Entry 6OR1 (X-ray diffraction, 2.17 A resolution); this record covers chains A and C.

== Chain A ==
Name: Nuclear receptor subfamily 5 group A member 2
From: Homo sapiens
UniProtKB: O00482 (NR5A2_HUMAN); numbering as in UniProt (aligned over 299-541)
Chain sequence (245 residues; numbered 297 to 541; the number before each row is that of its first residue):
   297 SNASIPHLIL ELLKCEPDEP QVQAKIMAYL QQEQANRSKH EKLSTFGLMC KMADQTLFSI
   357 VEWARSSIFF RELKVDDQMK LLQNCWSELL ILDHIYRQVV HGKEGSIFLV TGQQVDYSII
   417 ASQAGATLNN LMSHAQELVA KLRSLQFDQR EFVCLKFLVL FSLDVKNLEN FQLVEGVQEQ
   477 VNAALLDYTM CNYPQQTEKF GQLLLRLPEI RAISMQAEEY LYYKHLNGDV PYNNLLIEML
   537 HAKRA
Disordered / not traced: 297-299, 337-338, 527-528, 539-541
Differences from the reference sequence: expression tag (297-298)
UniProt features mapped onto this chain:
  - region: Tyr-528 to Lys-539 (AF-2)
  - binding site (a phospholipid derivative): Gly-421 to Leu-424, Tyr-516, Lys-520
  - mutagenesis: Asp-314 (D314R: Decreased interaction with PPARGC1A; decreased ability to increase transcription of target genes), Ala-324 (A324R: Does not affect interaction with PPARGC1A; does not affect ability to increase transcription of target genes), Phe-342 (F342W: Reduced phospholipid binding. Strongly reduced transactivation; when associated with W-416), Thr-352 (T352V: Reduced activation by the synthetic agonists RR-RJW100 and GSK8470), His-390 (H390A: Reduced activation by the synthetic agonist GSK8470 without affecting activation by the synthetic agonist RR-RJW100), Gly-398 (G398A: Decreased ability to activate transcription), Ile-416 (I416W: Reduced phospholipid binding. Strongly reduced transactivation; when associated with W-342), Gly-421 (G421A: Decreased ability to activate transcription)
Residues lining bound ligands: N27 (N-[(1S,3aR,6aR)-5-hexyl-4-phenyl-3a-(1-phenylethenyl)-1,2,3,3a,6,6a-hexahydropentalen-1-yl]acetamide): Thr-341, Phe-342, Met-345, Cys-346, Met-348, Ala-349, Leu-386, Ile-387, His-390, Arg-393, Leu-405, Val-406, Ile-416, Ala-420, Leu-424, Leu-427, Met-428, Ala-431, Ile-509, Leu-517
From the paper describing this entry:
  - mutagenesis - T352V: unchanged signaling in response to N27
  - binding site for N27: His-390
  - mutagenesis - H390A: abolished signaling in response to N27

== Chain C ==
Name: Nuclear receptor coactivator 2
UniProtKB: Q15596 (NCOA2_HUMAN); numbering as in UniProt (aligned over 740-754)
Chain sequence (15 residues; each row starts with the number of its first residue):
   740 KENALLRYLL DKDDT
Disordered / not traced: 740-741, 753-754

== Interface between chain A and chain C ==
Contacting residue pairs (25; chain A residue first):
  Phe-354(A) / Leu-748(C)  hydrophobic
  Val-357(A) / Leu-745(C)  hydrophobic
  Val-357(A) / Leu-748(C)  hydrophobic
  Val-357(A) / Leu-749(C)  hydrophobic
  Arg-361(A) / Leu-748(C)  hydrogen bond (side chain-backbone)
  Arg-361(A) / Leu-749(C)  hydrogen bond (side chain-backbone)
  Arg-361(A) / Asp-750(C)  hydrogen bond (side chain-backbone)
  Arg-361(A) / Lys-751(C)  hydrogen bond (side chain-backbone)
  Val-371(A) / Arg-746(C)
  Val-371(A) / Asp-750(C)
  Asp-372(A) / Arg-746(C)  salt bridge
  Gln-374(A) / Leu-749(C)
  Met-375(A) / Asn-742(C)
  Met-375(A) / Arg-746(C)
  Met-375(A) / Leu-749(C)  hydrophobic
  Gln-379(A) / Asn-742(C)
  Gln-379(A) / Leu-745(C)
  Asn-530(A) / Leu-744(C)
  Leu-531(A) / Leu-744(C)  hydrophobic
  Leu-531(A) / Leu-748(C)  hydrophobic
  Glu-534(A) / Asn-742(C)  hydrogen bond (backbone-side chain)
  Glu-534(A) / Leu-744(C)
  Met-535(A) / Asn-742(C)
  Met-535(A) / Leu-745(C)  hydrophobic
  Ala-538(A) / Asn-742(C)
Other interface residues (no listed pair), chain A (16 interface residues in all): Glu-358, Phe-366, Leu-378
Other interface residues (no listed pair), chain C (10 interface residues in all): Ala-743, Asp-752

== In short ==
Chain A and chain C form an interface of 16 and 10 residues respectively, with 5 hydrogen bonds and 1 salt
bridge. Polar pairs include Asp-372(A)/Arg-746(C), Arg-361(A)/Leu-748(C) and Arg-361(A)/Leu-749(C). Bound to
chain A: compound N27. The paper reports a binding site for N27 at His-390(A); H390A of chain A abolishes
signaling in response to N27.
Chain A is Nuclear receptor subfamily 5 group A member 2 (Homo sapiens) and chain C is Nuclear receptor
coactivator 2; the structure, Human LRH-1 bound to the agonist 2N and a fragment of the Tif2 coregulator, was
determined by X-ray diffraction, deposited together with 6OQX and 6OQY.
